PDB entry 8T5C | electron microscopy, 4.70 A resolution (low resolution: residue-level contacts below are approximate; hydrogen-bond / salt-bridge calls are withheld) | chains b and a of the 11 polymer chains in the assembly

# Chain b (and a)
Molecule: Glycoprotein G2
Organism: Lassa virus Josiah
Notes: chain a of this document is another copy of the same molecule, construct and numbering; everything in this record applies to it too
Reference sequence: P08669 (GLYC_LASSJ); residues 260-418 here = UniProt positions 260-418
Chain sequence (194 residues; row label = number of the first residue in the row):
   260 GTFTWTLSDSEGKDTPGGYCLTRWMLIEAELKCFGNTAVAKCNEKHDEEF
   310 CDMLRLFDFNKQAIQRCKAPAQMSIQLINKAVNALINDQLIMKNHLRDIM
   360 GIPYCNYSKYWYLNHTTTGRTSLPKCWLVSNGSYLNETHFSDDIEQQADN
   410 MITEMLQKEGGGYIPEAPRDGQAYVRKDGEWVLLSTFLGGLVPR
Not modelled in the structure: 419-453
Disulfide bonds: Cys279-Cys292, Cys301-Cys310, Cys364-Cys385
Glycans and other covalent adducts: glycan linked to Asn365, Asn373; N-acetylglucosamine (NAG) linked to Asn390, Asn395
Construct notes: conflict Cys326 (Leu in P08669), Pro329 (Glu in P08669); expression tag (419-453)
UniProt features mapped onto this chain:
  - glycosylation (N-linked (GlcNAc...) asparagine): Asn365, Asn373, Asn390, Asn395

# Chain b / chain a interface
Contacting residue pairs - 24 pairs, chain b then chain a:
  His305(b) - Asn302(a)
  His305(b) - Glu303(a)
  Gln348(b) - Asn342(a)
  Gln348(b) - Asn346(a)
  Gln348(b) - Asp347(a)
  Met351(b) - Asn342(a)
  Lys352(b) - Phe262(a)
  Lys352(b) - Thr263(a)
  Lys352(b) - Trp264(a)
  Lys352(b) - Ala343(a)
  Leu355(b) - Trp264(a)
  Leu355(b) - Lys339(a)
  Leu355(b) - Ala340(a)
  Arg356(b) - Thr263(a)
  Arg356(b) - Trp264(a)
  Met359(b) - Trp264(a)
  Met359(b) - Arg325(a)
  Met359(b) - Leu336(a)
  Ile361(b) - Trp264(a)
  Ile361(b) - Thr265(a)
  Ile361(b) - Leu266(a)
  Ile361(b) - Arg325(a)
  Pro362(b) - Leu266(a)
  Leu387(b) - Leu266(a)
Also at the interface, not in a pair above, chain b (15 interface residues in all): Asp306, Gly360, Asp401, Gln405, Thr412
Also at the interface, not in a pair above, chain a (19 interface residues in all): Ser267, His305, Phe318, Gln416

# In short
15 residues of chain b face 19 of chain a across their interface. Covalently linked N-acetylglucosamine: at
Asn390(b) and Asn395(b).
Both chains are Glycoprotein G2 (Lassa virus Josiah). Entry 8T5C (Lassa GPC Trimer in complex with Fab 8.11G
and nanobody D5) was determined by electron microscopy.
